8HQO - chains a and P of the 11 polymer chains in the assembly; structure by electron microscopy, 3.20 A resolution.

== Chain a ==
Name: Tail terminator protein
From: Escherichia phage DT57C
UniProt: A0A0A7RZ97 (A0A0A7RZ97_9CAUD); numbering as in UniProt (aligned over 1-161)
Sequence (161 residues; row label = number of the first residue in the row):
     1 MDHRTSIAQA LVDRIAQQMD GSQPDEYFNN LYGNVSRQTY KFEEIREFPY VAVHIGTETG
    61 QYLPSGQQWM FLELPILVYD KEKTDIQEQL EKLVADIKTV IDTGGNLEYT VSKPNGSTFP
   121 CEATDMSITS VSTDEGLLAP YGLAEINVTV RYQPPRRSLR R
Unresolved in the structure: 1

== Chain P ==
Name: Head completion protein
From: Escherichia phage DT57C
UniProt: A0A0A7RSP7 (A0A0A7RSP7_9CAUD); residues 1-170 here = UniProt positions 1-170
Sequence (170 residues; numbered 1 to 170; the number before each row is that of its first residue):
     1 MQIITAEDYR LYGGLKRPEL ESGVEMMITA ANALITSLLG MDDADAVDQL INTKPTRKKY
    61 FLSSPSATSV TKMTINDKEI DPEQYKLYSD GVILLKFSPP EGYMDVEYTQ GGFNPIPEDL
   121 KLAACMLVDH WHKQDYRQAK TIGGETVTFN NTKSGIPEHI RTIIEVYRRV
What the authors report for this chain:
  - contacts within the chain: Asp135-Lys140 (salt bridge), Lys140-Glu145 (from molecular simulation)
  - conformationally variable residues (loop rearrangement): Gln138 to Phe149 (from molecular simulation)

== Interface between chain a and chain P ==
Contacting residue pairs (5):
  Lys41(a) - Ile142(P)
  Glu43(a) - Gln134(P)
  Glu43(a) - Arg137(P)  salt bridge
  Glu43(a) - Lys140(P)  salt bridge
  Arg46(a) - Gln134(P)
Also at the interface, not in a pair above, chain a (5 interface residues in all): Gln38, Tyr40
Also at the interface, not in a pair above, chain P (6 interface residues in all): Arg17, Lys133

== Summary ==
Chain a and chain P form an interface of 5 and 6 residues respectively; the contacts include 2 salt bridges.
Polar pairs include Glu43(a)-Arg137(P) and Glu43(a)-Lys140(P). The paper reports conformational variability at
Gln138(P); contacts within the chain involving Lys140(P), Asp135(P) and Glu145(P).
Chain a is Tail terminator protein and chain P is Head completion protein, both from Escherichia phage DT57C;
the structure, Neck of DT57C bacteriophage in the full state, was determined by electron microscopy (same
publication as 8HO3, 8HQK, 8HQZ, 8HRE and 8HRG).
